7EJ0 - chains A and R of the 5 polymer chains in the assembly; structure by electron microscopy, 3.20 A resolution.

[Chain A]
Name: Guanine nucleotide-binding protein G(o) subunit alpha
Organism: Homo sapiens
UniProtKB: P09471 (GNAO_HUMAN); residue numbers follow UniProt; this construct covers 1-354
Amino-acid sequence (354 residues; each row starts with the number of its first residue):
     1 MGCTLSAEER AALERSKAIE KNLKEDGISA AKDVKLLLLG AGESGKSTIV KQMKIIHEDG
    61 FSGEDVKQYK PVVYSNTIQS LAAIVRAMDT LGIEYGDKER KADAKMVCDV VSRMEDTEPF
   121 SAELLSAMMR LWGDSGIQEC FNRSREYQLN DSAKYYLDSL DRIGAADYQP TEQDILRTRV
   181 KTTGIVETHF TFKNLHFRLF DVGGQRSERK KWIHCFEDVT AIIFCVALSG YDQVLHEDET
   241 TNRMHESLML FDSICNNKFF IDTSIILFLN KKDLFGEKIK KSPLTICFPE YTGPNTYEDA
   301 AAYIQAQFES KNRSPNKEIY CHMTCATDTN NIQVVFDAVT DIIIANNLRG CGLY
Disordered / not traced: 1-3, 55-181, 235-241
UniProt features mapped onto this chain:
  - region: Lys-35 to Thr-48 (G1 motif), Asp-174 to Thr-182 (G2 motif), Phe-197 to Arg-206 (G3 motif), Ile-266 to Asp-273 (G4 motif), Thr-324 to Thr-329 (G5 motif)
  - binding site (GTP): Glu-43, Lys-46, Ser-47, Thr-48, Ser-152, Leu-176, Arg-177, Thr-178, Arg-179, Asn-270, Asp-273, Cys-325
  - binding site (Mg(2+)): Ser-47, Thr-182
  - modified residue: Arg-179 (ADP-ribosylarginine), Gln-205 (5-glutamyl histamine), Cys-351 (ADP-ribosylcysteine)
  - lipidation: Gly-2 (N-myristoyl glycine), Cys-3 (S-palmitoyl cysteine), Cys-351 (S-palmitoyl cysteine)
  - natural variant: Gly-40 (G40R: In DEE17 and NEDIM; G40W: Found in a patient with intractable early-onset epilepsy), Ser-47 (S47G: In NEDIM), Gln-52 (Q52P: Found in a patient with intractable early-onset epilepsy; Q52R: In DEE17), Ile-56 (I56T: In NEDIM), Asp-174 (D174G: In DEE17), Thr-191 to Phe-197 (deletion: In DEE17), Gly-203 (G203R: In DEE17), Arg-209 (R209C: In DEE17 and NEDIM; R209G: In NEDIM; R209H: In NEDIM; R209L: In NEDIM), Ala-227 (A227V: In NEDIM), Glu-246 (E246G: In NEDIM; E246K: In NEDIM), Ile-279 (I279N: In DEE17)
  - mutagenesis: Cys-351 (C351A: Strong loss of binding to ADGRG3)

[Chain R]
Name: Alpha-2A adrenergic receptor
Organism: Homo sapiens
UniProtKB: P08913 (ADA2A_HUMAN); residue numbers follow UniProt; this construct covers 1-465
Amino-acid sequence (465 residues; numbered 1 to 465; the number before each row is that of its first residue):
     1 MFRQEQPLAE GSFAPMGSLQ PDAGNASWNG TEAPGGGARA TPYSLQVTLT LVCLAGLLML
    61 LTVFGNVLVI IAVFTSRALK APQNLFLVSL ASADILVATL VIPFSLANEV MGYWYFGKAW
   121 CEIYLALDVL FCTSSIVHLC AISLDRYWSI TQAIEYNLKR TPRRIKAIII TVWVISAVIS
   181 FPPLISIEKK GGGGGPQPAE PRCEINDQKW YVISSCIGSF FAPCLIMILV YVRIYQIAKR
   241 RTRVPPSRRG PDAVAAPPGG TERRPNGLGP ERSAGPGGAE AEPLPTQLNG APGEPAPAGP
   301 RDTDALDLEE SSSSDHAERP PGPRRPERGP RGKGKARASQ VKPGDSLPRR GPGATGIGTP
   361 AAGPGEERVG AAKASRWRGR QNREKRFTFV LAVVIGVFVV CWFPFFFTYT LTAVGCSVPR
   421 TLFKFFFWFG YCNSSLNPVI YTIFNHDFRR AFKKILCRGD RKRIV
Disordered / not traced: 1-45, 185-201, 244-378, 458-465
Cystine bridges: Cys-121/Cys-203
Ligand contacts: Noradrenaline (E5E): Asp-128, Val-129, Cys-132, Thr-133, Ser-215, Ser-219, Trp-402, Phe-405, Tyr-409, Phe-427, Tyr-431
UniProt features mapped onto this chain:
  - site: Asp-128 (Implicated in ligand binding), Ser-215 (Implicated in catechol agonist binding and receptor activation), Ser-219 (Implicated in catechol agonist binding and receptor activation)
  - modified residue: Ser-346 (Phosphoserine), Arg-368 (Omega-N-methylarginine)
  - lipidation: Cys-457 (S-palmitoyl cysteine)
  - glycosylation (N-linked (GlcNAc...) asparagine): Asn-25, Asn-29
  - natural variant: Leu-68 (L68F: In FPLD8; uncertain significance), Asn-266 (N266K: 40% increase in agonist-promoted Gi coupling)
  - mutagenesis: Asp-94 (D94N: No change in binding affinity. Eliminates guanine nucleotide-sensitive agonist binding), Asp-128 (D128N: No binding to yohimbine. Increase in adenylate cyclase activity), Asp-145 (D145N: Lower affinity for agonists. Eliminates guanine nucleotide-sensitive agonist binding), Ser-215 (S215A: Lower affinity for agonists. No change in guanine nucleotide-sensitive agonist binding), Ser-219 (S219A: Lower affinity for agonists. Reduced guanine nucleotide-sensitive agonist binding), Phe-427 (F427N: 350-fold reduced affinity for alpha-2 antagonist yohimbine, 3000-fold increase for beta-antagonist alprenolol)
Reported in the primary citation:
  - binding site for Noradrenaline: Asp-128, Ser-215, Tyr-409, Phe-427, Tyr-431
  - mutagenesis - D128A, Y431A: decreased signaling in response to all drugs
  - mutagenesis - S215A, Y409A: decreased signaling in response to Noradrenaline
  - mutagenesis - D128A, S215A, Y409A: unchanged expression
  - mutagenesis - Y431A: decreased expression
  - conformationally variable residues (side-chain flip): Phe-427
  - mutagenesis - F427A: decreased signaling in response to all agonists
  - mutagenesis - Y409A: abolished signaling in response to arrestin recruitment induced by BRI

[Chain A / chain R interface]
Contacting residue pairs (14; chain A residue first):
  Lys-32(A) / Leu-158(R)
  Asn-316(A) / Arg-383(R)
  Glu-318(A) / Arg-380(R)  salt bridge
  Thr-340(A) / Ile-154(R)
  Ile-343(A) / Ala-153(R)  hydrophobic
  Ile-344(A) / Ile-150(R)
  Asn-347(A) / Ser-149(R)  hydrogen bond
  Asn-347(A) / Ala-153(R)
  Leu-348(A) / Ile-150(R)  hydrophobic
  Leu-348(A) / Arg-241(R)
  Cys-351(A) / Arg-146(R)  hydrogen bond
  Cys-351(A) / Phe-444(R)
  Gly-352(A) / Phe-444(R)
  Leu-353(A) / Ile-234(R)  hydrophobic
Interface residues without a listed pair, chain A (19 interface residues in all): Asn-194, Leu-195, Phe-336, Asp-341, Ala-345, Arg-349, Gly-350, Tyr-354
Interface residues without a listed pair, chain R (15 interface residues in all): Glu-155, Val-390, Asn-445, His-446
Interface features reported in the paper:
  - interface residues, chain A: Leu-195(A), Phe-336(A), Asp-341(A), Ile-343(A), Ile-344(A), Asn-347(A), Leu-348(A), Gly-352(A), Leu-353(A)

[Overview]
19 residues of chain A and 15 residues of chain R are in contact; the contacts include 2 hydrogen bonds and 1
salt bridge. Polar contacts include Glu-318(A)/Arg-380(R), Asn-347(A)/Ser-149(R) and Cys-351(A)/Arg-146(R).
The paper reports a binding site for Noradrenaline at Asp-128(R), Ser-215(R) and Tyr-409(R) among others;
D128A and Y431A of chain R reduce signaling in response to all drugs; 5 substitutions were tested in all.
Chain A is Guanine nucleotide-binding protein G(o) subunit alpha and chain R is Alpha-2A adrenergic receptor,
both from Homo sapiens; the structure, Structure of the alpha2A-adrenergic receptor GoA signaling complex, was
determined by electron microscopy (same publication as 7EJ8, 7EJA and 7EJK).
